Entry 1V9U (X-ray diffraction, 3.60 A resolution); this record covers chains 1 and 3 of the 5 polymer chains in the assembly.

# Chain 1
Name: Coat protein VP1
From: Human rhinovirus 2
Reference sequence: P04936 (POLG_HRV2); residues 1-289 here correspond to UniProt positions 568-856 (UniProt number = residue number + 567)
Sequence (289 residues; each row starts with the number of its first residue):
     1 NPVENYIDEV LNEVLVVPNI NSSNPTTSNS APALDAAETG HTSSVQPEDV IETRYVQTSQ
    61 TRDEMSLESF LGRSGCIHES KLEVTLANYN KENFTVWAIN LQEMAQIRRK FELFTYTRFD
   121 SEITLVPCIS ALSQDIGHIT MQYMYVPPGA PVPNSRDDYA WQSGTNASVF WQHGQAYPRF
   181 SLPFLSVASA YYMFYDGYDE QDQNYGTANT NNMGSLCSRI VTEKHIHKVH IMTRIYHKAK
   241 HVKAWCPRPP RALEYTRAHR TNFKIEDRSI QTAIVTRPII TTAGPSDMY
Disordered / not traced: 1-14, 284-289
Swiss-Prot annotation at these positions:
  - site: Ala-283, Gly-284 (Cleavage)

# Chain 3
Name: Coat protein VP3
From: Human rhinovirus 2
Reference sequence: P04936 (POLG_HRV2); residues 1-237 here correspond to UniProt positions 331-567 (UniProt number = residue number + 330)
Sequence (237 residues; numbered 1 to 237; the number before each row is that of its first residue):
     1 GLPVFITPGS GQFLTTDDFQ SPCALPWYHP TKEISIPGEV KNLVEICQVD SLVPINNTDT
    61 YINSENMYSV VLQSSINAPD KIFSIRTDVA SQPLATTLIG EISSYFTHWT GSLRFSFMFC
   121 GTANTTVKLL LAYTPPGIAE PTTRKDAMLG THVIWDVGLQ STISMVVPWI SASHYRNTSP
   181 GRSTSGYITC WYQTRLVIPP QTPPTARLLC FVSGCKDFCL RMARDTNLHL QSGAIAQ
Swiss-Prot annotation at these positions:
  - region: Ile-235 to Gln-237 (Amphipathic alpha-helix)

# How chain 1 and chain 3 interact
Contacting residue pairs (141; chain 1 residue first):
  Asn-19(1) / Lys-216(3)  hydrogen bond (backbone-side chain)
  Ala-33(1) / Ile-163(3)
  Ala-33(1) / Ser-164(3)  hydrogen bond (backbone-backbone)
  Leu-34(1) / Gln-160(3)
  Leu-34(1) / Thr-162(3)
  Leu-34(1) / Ile-163(3)  hydrophobic
  Asp-35(1) / Gln-160(3)
  Asp-35(1) / Thr-162(3)  hydrogen bond (backbone-backbone)
  Ala-36(1) / Thr-162(3)
  Ala-37(1) / Thr-162(3)  hydrogen bond (backbone-side chain)
  Glu-38(1) / Ser-161(3)  hydrogen bond
  Thr-42(1) / Gln-48(3)
  Thr-42(1) / Val-49(3)
  Thr-42(1) / Asp-50(3)  hydrogen bond (side chain-backbone)
  Thr-42(1) / Arg-114(3)
  Thr-42(1) / Ser-213(3)
  Ser-43(1) / Arg-114(3)  hydrogen bond (backbone-side chain)
  Ser-43(1) / Ser-164(3)  hydrogen bond
  Ser-44(1) / Arg-114(3)
  Val-45(1) / Arg-114(3)  hydrogen bond (backbone-side chain)
  Gln-46(1) / Arg-114(3)
  Gln-46(1) / Cys-215(3)
  Gln-46(1) / Lys-216(3)  hydrogen bond (side chain-backbone)
  Pro-47(1) / Ser-112(3)
  Glu-48(1) / Lys-216(3)  salt bridge
  Ile-51(1) / Thr-151(3)
  Ile-51(1) / Pro-168(3)  hydrophobic
  Gln-60(1) / Thr-110(3)
  Gln-60(1) / Tyr-175(3)
  Thr-61(1) / Cys-219(3)
  Arg-62(1) / Asn-42(3)
  Arg-62(1) / Val-44(3)
  Arg-62(1) / Lys-216(3)  hydrogen bond (side chain-backbone)
  Arg-62(1) / Asp-217(3)
  Arg-62(1) / Phe-218(3)  hydrogen bond (side chain-backbone)
  Glu-64(1) / Arg-221(3)
  Glu-64(1) / Met-222(3)  hydrogen bond (side chain-backbone)
  Glu-64(1) / Ala-223(3)  hydrogen bond (side chain-backbone)
  Met-65(1) / Asn-42(3)  hydrogen bond (backbone-side chain)
  Met-65(1) / Leu-43(3)  hydrogen bond (backbone-backbone)
  Met-65(1) / Val-44(3)
  Met-65(1) / Leu-220(3)  hydrogen bond (side chain-backbone)
  Ser-66(1) / Lys-41(3)
  Ser-66(1) / Asn-42(3)  hydrogen bond (backbone-side chain)
  Leu-67(1) / Val-40(3)
  Leu-67(1) / Lys-41(3)  hydrogen bond (backbone-backbone)
  Phe-70(1) / Leu-43(3)  hydrophobic
  Phe-70(1) / Tyr-105(3)  hydrophobic
  Arg-73(1) / Thr-16(3)
  Arg-73(1) / Ala-223(3)
  Ser-74(1) / Thr-15(3)  hydrogen bond (backbone-backbone)
  Glu-103(1) / Ile-235(3)
  Glu-103(1) / Gln-237(3)
  Met-104(1) / Gln-231(3)
  Met-104(1) / Ile-235(3)
  Ala-105(1) / His-229(3)
  Ala-105(1) / Gln-231(3)  hydrogen bond (backbone-side chain)
  Ala-105(1) / Ile-235(3)
  Gln-106(1) / Asp-225(3)  hydrogen bond
  Arg-109(1) / Glu-101(3)  salt bridge
  Arg-109(1) / Tyr-105(3)  hydrogen bond
  Arg-109(1) / Thr-226(3)
  Arg-109(1) / His-229(3)
  Lys-110(1) / Tyr-105(3)
  Arg-118(1) / Pro-30(3)
  Arg-118(1) / Thr-31(3)  hydrogen bond (side chain-backbone)
  Arg-118(1) / Glu-33(3)
  Glu-122(1) / Asp-17(3)
  Glu-122(1) / Phe-19(3)
  Thr-124(1) / Phe-13(3)
  Ala-167(1) / Ala-24(3)
  Tyr-177(1) / Gly-11(3)
  Arg-179(1) / Phe-13(3)
  Arg-179(1) / Asp-17(3)  salt bridge
  Arg-179(1) / Ser-21(3)
  Phe-180(1) / Pro-22(3)
  Ser-181(1) / Ser-21(3)  hydrogen bond
  Ser-181(1) / Pro-22(3)  hydrogen bond (backbone-backbone)
  Ser-181(1) / Cys-23(3)  hydrogen bond (backbone-side chain)
  Ser-181(1) / Ala-24(3)  hydrogen bond (backbone-backbone)
  Leu-182(1) / Leu-25(3)  hydrophobic
  Pro-183(1) / Cys-23(3)
  Pro-183(1) / Leu-25(3)  hydrophobic
  Pro-183(1) / Tyr-28(3)  hydrophobic
  Phe-184(1) / Tyr-28(3)
  Leu-185(1) / Tyr-28(3)
  Ser-186(1) / Tyr-28(3)
  Ser-186(1) / Thr-31(3)  hydrogen bond (backbone-side chain)
  Ala-188(1) / Thr-31(3)  hydrogen bond (backbone-side chain)
  Ser-189(1) / Lys-32(3)
  Ser-189(1) / Ile-34(3)
  Lys-238(1) / Asp-17(3)  salt bridge
  Lys-238(1) / Asp-18(3)
  Lys-240(1) / Ser-21(3)
  Lys-243(1) / Glu-33(3)  salt bridge
  Lys-243(1) / Glu-39(3)  salt bridge
  Lys-243(1) / Lys-41(3)
  Ala-244(1) / Glu-39(3)
  Ala-244(1) / Val-40(3)  hydrogen bond (backbone-backbone)
  Trp-245(1) / Ile-36(3)  hydrogen bond (side chain-backbone)
  Trp-245(1) / Pro-37(3)
  Trp-245(1) / Gly-38(3)
  Trp-245(1) / Glu-39(3)
  Cys-246(1) / Gly-38(3)  hydrogen bond (backbone-backbone)
  Pro-247(1) / Ile-46(3)  hydrophobic
  Pro-250(1) / Glu-101(3)
  Leu-253(1) / His-229(3)
  Glu-254(1) / Leu-230(3)
  Glu-254(1) / Ser-232(3)  hydrogen bond
  Tyr-255(1) / His-229(3)
  Thr-256(1) / Ile-235(3)
  Thr-256(1) / Ala-236(3)  hydrogen bond (backbone-backbone)
  Arg-257(1) / Ile-235(3)
  Arg-257(1) / Ala-236(3)
  Ala-258(1) / Ala-236(3)  hydrogen bond (backbone-backbone)
  Ile-270(1) / Asn-63(3)
  Ala-273(1) / Gln-92(3)
  Ala-273(1) / Leu-228(3)
  Ile-274(1) / Met-67(3)  hydrophobic
  Val-275(1) / Asn-57(3)  hydrogen bond (backbone-side chain)
  Val-275(1) / Gln-92(3)
  Thr-276(1) / Asn-57(3)
  Thr-276(1) / Asp-59(3)
  Thr-276(1) / Ile-62(3)
  Arg-277(1) / Ile-55(3)  hydrogen bond (side chain-backbone)
  Arg-277(1) / Asn-57(3)  hydrogen bond
  Arg-277(1) / Thr-58(3)
  Arg-277(1) / Ser-84(3)  hydrogen bond (side chain-backbone)
  Ile-280(1) / Ile-55(3)
  Ile-280(1) / Asn-56(3)
  Ile-280(1) / Phe-83(3)
  Ile-280(1) / Ser-84(3)  hydrogen bond (backbone-backbone)
  Thr-281(1) / Lys-81(3)
  Thr-281(1) / Ile-82(3)
  Thr-281(1) / Ser-84(3)
  Thr-281(1) / Glu-140(3)
  Thr-282(1) / Ser-84(3)
  Thr-282(1) / Glu-140(3)
  Ala-283(1) / Ser-84(3)
  Ala-283(1) / Ile-85(3)  hydrophobic
  Ala-283(1) / Glu-140(3)  hydrogen bond (backbone-side chain)
Also at the interface, not in a pair above, chain 1 (84 interface residues in all): Leu-15, Pro-18, Ile-20, Asn-21, Val-50, Asp-63, Gln-102, Phe-114, Ala-176, Val-187, Tyr-236, Arg-251, Thr-272, Pro-278
Also at the interface, not in a pair above, chain 3 (88 interface residues in all): Arg-86, Thr-96, Leu-98, Phe-106, Met-118, Val-153, Trp-155, Val-166, Phe-211

# Summary
Chain 1 and chain 3 form an interface of 84 and 88 residues respectively; the contacts include 42 hydrogen
bonds and 6 salt bridges. Polar contacts include Glu-48(1)/Lys-216(3), Arg-109(1)/Glu-101(3) and
Arg-179(1)/Asp-17(3).
Here chain 1 is Coat protein VP1 and chain 3 is Coat protein VP3, both from Human rhinovirus 2. Entry 1V9U
(Human Rhinovirus 2 bound to a fragment of its cellular receptor protein) was determined by X-ray diffraction.
